8U1H - chains C and F of the 7 polymer chains in the assembly; structure by electron microscopy, 3.00 A resolution.

Chain C:
Name: ATP synthase subunit alpha
Source organism: Bacillus sp. PS3
Reference sequence: A0A0M3VGF9 (A0A0M3VGF9_BACP3); residue numbers follow UniProt; this construct covers 1-502
Chain sequence (502 residues; each row starts with the number of its first residue):
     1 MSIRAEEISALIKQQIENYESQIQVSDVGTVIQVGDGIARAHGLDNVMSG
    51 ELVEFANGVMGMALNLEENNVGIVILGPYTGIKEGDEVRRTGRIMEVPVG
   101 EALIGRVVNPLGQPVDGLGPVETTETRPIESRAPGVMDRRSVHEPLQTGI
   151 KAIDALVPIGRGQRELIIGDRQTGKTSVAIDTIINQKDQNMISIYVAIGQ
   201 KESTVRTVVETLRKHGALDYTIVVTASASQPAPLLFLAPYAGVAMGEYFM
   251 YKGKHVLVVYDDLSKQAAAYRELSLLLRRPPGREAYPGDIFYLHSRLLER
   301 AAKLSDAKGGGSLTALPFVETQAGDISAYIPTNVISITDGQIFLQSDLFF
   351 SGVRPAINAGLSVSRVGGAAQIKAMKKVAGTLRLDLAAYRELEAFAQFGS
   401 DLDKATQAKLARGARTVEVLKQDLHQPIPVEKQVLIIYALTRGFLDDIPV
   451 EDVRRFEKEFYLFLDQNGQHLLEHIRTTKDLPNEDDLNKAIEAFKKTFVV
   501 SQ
Unresolved in the structure: 1-25, 499-502
Differences from the reference sequence: engineered mutation Ser193 (Cys in A0A0M3VGF9), Phe463 (Trp in A0A0M3VGF9)
Metal / ion sites: Mg2+: Thr176 (together with AMP-PNP)
Residues lining bound ligands:
  - ADP (adenosine-5'-diphosphate): Ser364, Arg365, Val366
  - AMP-PNP (ANP; phosphoaminophosphonic acid-adenylate ester): Arg171, Gln172, Thr173, Gly174, Lys175, Thr176, Ser177, Phe349, Arg354, Pro355, Gln422, Asp423, Leu424

Chain F:
Name: ATP synthase subunit beta
Source organism: Bacillus sp. PS3
Notes: engineered mutation(s): Addition of His10 tag on N-term
Reference sequence: A0A0M4U1P9 (A0A0M4U1P9_BACP3); residues 1-473 here = UniProt positions 1-473
Chain sequence (484 residues; numbered -10 to 473; the number before each row is that of its first residue; numbers below 1 keep their minus sign (Met-10 is residue -10)):
   -10 MHHHHHHHHHHMTRGRVIQVMGPVVDVKFENGHLPAIYNALKIQHKARNE
    40 NEVDIDLTLEVALHLGDDTVRTIAMASTDGLIRGMEVIDTGAPISVPVGE
    90 VTLGRVFNVLGEPIDLEGDIPADARRDPIHRPAPKFEELATEVEILETGI
   140 KVVDLLAPYIKGGKIGLFGGAGVGKTVLIQELIHNIAQEHGGISVFAGVG
   190 ERTREGNDLYHEMKDSGVISKTAMVFGQMNEPPGARMRVALTGLTMAEYF
   240 RDEQGQDVLLFIDNIFRFTQAGSEVSALLGRMPSAVGYQPTLATEMGQLQ
   290 ERITSTAKGSITSIQAIYVPADDYTDPAPATTFSHLDATTNLERKLAEMG
   340 IYPAVDPLASTSRALAPEIVGEEHYQVARKVQQTLQRYKELQDIIAILGM
   390 DELSDEDKLVVHRARRIQFFLSQNFHVAEQFTGQPGSYVPVKETVRGFKE
   440 ILEGKYDHLPEDAFRLVGRIEEVVEKAKAMGVEV
Unresolved in the structure: -10 to 1, 470-473
Differences from the reference sequence: initiating methionine (-10); expression tag (-9 to 0)
Metal / ion sites: Mg2+: Thr165, Glu194 (together with AMP-PNP)
Residues lining bound ligands:
  - AMP-PNP (ANP; phosphoaminophosphonic acid-adenylate ester), molecule 1: Gly159, Ala160, Gly161, Val162, Gly163, Lys164, Thr165, Val166, Arg191, Glu194, Tyr307, Tyr341, Gln412, Phe414, Ala417, Phe420, Thr421, Leu455
  - AMP-PNP (ANP), molecule 2: Arg352, Leu354, Tyr364, Arg368

Chain C / chain F interface:
Pairs across the interface - 74 pairs, chain C then chain F:
  Ile32(C) - Leu54(F)
  Ile32(C) - Gly55(F)
  Gln33(C) - His53(F)
  Val34(C) - Leu52(F)
  Val34(C) - His53(F)  hydrogen bond (backbone-backbone)
  Asp36(C) - Arg270(F)  salt bridge
  Asp36(C) - Thr280(F)
  Tyr79(C) - Ile26(F)  hydrophobic
  Tyr79(C) - Tyr27(F)  hydrogen bond
  Thr80(C) - Ile26(F)
  Lys83(C) - Leu23(F)  hydrogen bond (side chain-backbone)
  Lys83(C) - Ala25(F)
  Glu84(C) - Leu23(F)
  Glu84(C) - His53(F)
  Glu84(C) - Leu54(F)
  Glu84(C) - Gly55(F)
  Glu84(C) - Asp56(F)  hydrogen bond (side chain-backbone)
  Glu84(C) - Asp57(F)  hydrogen bond (side chain-backbone)
  Glu84(C) - Thr58(F)
  Val115(C) - Phe125(F)
  Val115(C) - Glu126(F)  hydrogen bond (backbone-backbone)
  Gly117(C) - Glu126(F)
  Arg171(C) - Phe322(F)
  Arg171(C) - Thr328(F)
  Arg171(C) - Ala348(F)  hydrogen bond (side chain-backbone)
  Gln172(C) - Thr350(F)
  Gln172(C) - Arg352(F)
  Lys201(C) - Glu290(F)
  Lys201(C) - His324(F)
  Lys201(C) - Asp326(F)  salt bridge
  Glu202(C) - Phe125(F)
  Glu202(C) - Leu128(F)
  Glu202(C) - Glu290(F)
  Ser203(C) - Leu128(F)
  Ser203(C) - Thr293(F)  hydrogen bond
  Arg206(C) - Phe125(F)  hydrogen bond (side chain-backbone)
  Arg206(C) - Glu126(F)
  Arg206(C) - Leu128(F)  hydrogen bond (side chain-backbone)
  Arg206(C) - Thr130(F)
  Thr207(C) - Thr130(F)  hydrogen bond
  Ala228(C) - Gly286(F)
  Ala228(C) - Glu290(F)
  Ala228(C) - His324(F)
  Ser229(C) - Gly286(F)
  Ser229(C) - Glu290(F)
  Gln230(C) - Lys124(F)
  Ala232(C) - Thr283(F)
  Lys265(C) - Ser323(F)  hydrogen bond
  Arg271(C) - Ser273(F)
  Arg271(C) - Ala274(F)
  Glu272(C) - Pro279(F)
  Glu272(C) - Thr280(F)
  Glu272(C) - Thr283(F)  hydrogen bond
  Leu275(C) - Met271(F)
  Leu275(C) - Pro272(F)
  Leu275(C) - Ser273(F)
  Leu275(C) - Pro279(F)  hydrophobic
  Leu276(C) - Thr280(F)
  Arg278(C) - Gly269(F)  hydrogen bond (side chain-backbone)
  Arg278(C) - Met271(F)
  Arg279(C) - Met271(F)
  Gln322(C) - Thr314(F)
  Gln322(C) - Ala319(F)
  Asp347(C) - Glu379(F)
  Phe350(C) - Leu347(F)
  Phe350(C) - Gln371(F)
  Phe350(C) - Gln372(F)
  Phe350(C) - Gln375(F)
  Ser351(C) - Gln372(F)
  Gly352(C) - Gln372(F)
  Arg354(C) - Tyr364(F)
  Arg354(C) - Arg368(F)
  Gln397(C) - Ile383(F)
  Phe398(C) - Leu387(F)  hydrophobic
Interface residues without a listed pair, chain C (49 interface residues in all): Gly35, Val107, Asp116, Gly199, Thr204, Val205, Val209, Glu210, Pro281, Glu284, Ala285, Ala323, Phe349
Interface residues without a listed pair, chain F (52 interface residues in all): Pro24, Ala122, Lys153, Gln287, Asn330

In short:
The interface between chain C and chain F involves 49 residues on one side and 52 on the other, with 14
hydrogen bonds and 2 salt bridges. Polar pairs include Asp36(C)-Arg270(F), Lys201(C)-Asp326(F) and
Tyr79(C)-Tyr27(F). One AMP-PNP molecule is bound between chain C and chain F.
Here chain C is ATP synthase subunit alpha and chain F is ATP synthase subunit beta, both from Bacillus sp.
PS3. Entry 8U1H (Axle-less Bacillus sp. PS3 F1 ATPase mutant) was determined by electron microscopy (same
publication as 9AVJ).
